PDB entry 6F7C | X-ray diffraction, 2.00 A resolution | chains A and E of the 6 polymer chains in the assembly

Chain A:
Protein: Tubulin alpha-1B chain
From: Bos taurus
UniProtKB: P81947 (TBA1B_BOVIN); numbering as in UniProt (aligned over 1-451)
Sequence (451 residues; numbered 1 to 451; the number before each row is that of its first residue):
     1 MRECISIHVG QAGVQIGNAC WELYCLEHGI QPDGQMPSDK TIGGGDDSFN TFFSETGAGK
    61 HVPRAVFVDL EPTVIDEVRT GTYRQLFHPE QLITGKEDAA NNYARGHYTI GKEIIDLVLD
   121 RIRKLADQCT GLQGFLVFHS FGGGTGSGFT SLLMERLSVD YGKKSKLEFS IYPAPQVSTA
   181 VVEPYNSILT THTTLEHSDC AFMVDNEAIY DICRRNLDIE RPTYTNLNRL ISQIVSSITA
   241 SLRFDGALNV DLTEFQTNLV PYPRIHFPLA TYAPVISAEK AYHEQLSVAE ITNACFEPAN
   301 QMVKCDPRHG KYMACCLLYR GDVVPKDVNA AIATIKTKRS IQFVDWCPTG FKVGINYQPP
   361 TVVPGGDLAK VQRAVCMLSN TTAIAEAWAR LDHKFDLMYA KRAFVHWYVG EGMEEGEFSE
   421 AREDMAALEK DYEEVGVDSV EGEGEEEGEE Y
Not modelled in the structure: 279-283, 437-451
Bound ions: Ca2+: D39, T41, G44, E55
Small-molecule neighbours:
  - CVT (3,4,5-trimethoxy-N-[(E)-naphthalen-1-ylmethylideneamino]benzamide): S178, T179, A180, V181
  - GTP (guanosine-5'-triphosphate): G10, Q11, A12, Q15, I16, D69, D98, A99, A100, N101, S140, G142, G143, G144, T145, G146, I171, P173, V177, T179, E183, N206, Y224, L227, N228, I231
What the authors report for this chain:
  - binding site for CVT: S178, T179, V181

Chain E:
Protein: Stathmin-4
From: Rattus norvegicus
UniProtKB: P63043 (STMN4_RAT); residues 3-145 here correspond to UniProt positions 47-189 (UniProt number = residue number + 44)
Sequence (143 residues; numbered 3 to 145; the number before each row is that of its first residue):
     3 MADMEVIELN KCTSGQSFEV ILKPPSFDGV PEFNASLPRR RDPSLEEIQK KLEAAEERRK
    63 YQEAELLKHL AEKREHEREV IQKAIEENNN FIKMAKEKLA QKMESNKENR EAHLAAMLER
   123 LQEKDKHAEE VRKNKELKEE ASR
Not modelled in the structure: 3-6, 29-44, 141-145
Construct notes: cloning artifact (3-4)
UniProt features mapped onto this chain:
  - modified residue: S46 (Phosphoserine)

Chain A / chain E interface:
Pairs across the interface (48):
  H107(A) with L54(E)
  Y108(A) with L54(E), hydrophobic; A57(E), hydrophobic
  T109(A) with R61(E), hydrogen bond
  K112(A) with E58(E), salt bridge; R61(E)
  E155(A) with I50(E)
  R156(A) with Q51(E)
  V159(A) with P45(E)
  D245(A) with C14(E); S16(E), hydrogen bond (backbone-side chain)
  A247(A) with N12(E); S19(E)
  L248(A) with S19(E)
  P325(A) with Q18(E); F20(E), hydrophobic
  N329(A) with V8(E); F20(E); V22(E)
  K336(A) with L24(E)
  D345(A) with P27(E); S28(E), hydrogen bond (backbone-backbone)
  C347(A) with P27(E)
  T349(A) with I23(E); L24(E), hydrogen bond (backbone-backbone); K25(E), hydrogen bond (backbone-backbone)
  G350(A) with V22(E)
  F351(A) with E21(E); V22(E), hydrogen bond (backbone-backbone)
  K352(A) with F20(E); E21(E), salt bridge
  V353(A) with S19(E); F20(E), hydrogen bond (backbone-backbone)
  G354(A) with Q18(E)
  I355(A) with G17(E); Q18(E), hydrogen bond (backbone-backbone)
  N356(A) with S16(E)
  Y357(A) with T15(E); S16(E), hydrogen bond (backbone-backbone); G17(E); Q18(E), hydrogen bond
  V409(A) with Q64(E), hydrogen bond (backbone-side chain)
  G410(A) with R61(E); Q64(E)
  E411(A) with R61(E), hydrogen bond (backbone-side chain)
  G412(A) with A57(E); R60(E), hydrogen bond (backbone-side chain)
  E414(A) with R60(E), salt bridge
Other interface residues (no listed pair), chain A (38 interface residues in all): L152, E196, H197, G246, V328, I332, W346, P348, Q358
Other interface residues (no listed pair), chain E (28 interface residues in all): S46, L47, K53

Summary:
The interface between chain A and chain E involves 38 residues on one side and 28 on the other; the contacts
include 13 hydrogen bonds and 3 salt bridges. Among the polar pairs are K112(A)-E58(E), K352(A)-E21(E) and
E414(A)-R60(E). From the paper: a binding site for CVT at S178(A), T179(A) and V181(A).
Here chain A is Tubulin alpha-1B chain (Bos taurus) and chain E is Stathmin-4 (Rattus norvegicus). Entry 6F7C
(TUBULIN-Compound 12 complex) was determined by X-ray diffraction.
